Entry 4AEJ (X-ray diffraction, 2.21 A resolution); this record covers chains A and B of the 3 polymer chains in the assembly.

[Chain A (and B)]
Molecule: Collagen alpha-1(III) chain
Source organism: Homo sapiens
Notes: fragment: cpropeptide of procollagen iii, residues 1222-1466; chain B of this document is another copy of the same molecule, construct and numbering; everything in this record applies to it too
UniProtKB: P02461 (CO3A1_HUMAN); residues 1-245 here correspond to UniProt positions 1222-1466 (UniProt number = residue number + 1221)
Amino-acid sequence (256 residues; numbered -10 to 245; the number before each row is that of its first residue; numbers below 1 keep their minus sign (Glu-10 is residue -10)):
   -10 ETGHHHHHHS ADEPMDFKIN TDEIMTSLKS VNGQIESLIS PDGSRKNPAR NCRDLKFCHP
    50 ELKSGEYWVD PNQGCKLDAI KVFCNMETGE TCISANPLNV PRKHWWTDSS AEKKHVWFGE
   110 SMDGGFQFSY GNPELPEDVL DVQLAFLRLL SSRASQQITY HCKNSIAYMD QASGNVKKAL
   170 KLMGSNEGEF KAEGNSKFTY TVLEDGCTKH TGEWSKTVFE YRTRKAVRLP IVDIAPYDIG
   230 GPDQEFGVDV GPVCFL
Unresolved in the structure: -10 to 28, 98-101 (chain B: -10 to 27)
Disulfides: Cys41-Cys73, Cys81-Cys243, Cys151-Cys196
Modified positions: Mse4, Mse14 (selenomethionine); Mse75, Mse111, Mse158, Mse172 (selenomethionine; parent Met)
Construct notes: expression tag (-10 to 0); variant Gln132 (His1353 in P02461); engineered mutation Gln146 (Asn1367 in P02461)
Bound ions: Ca2+: Asp59, Asn61, Gln62, Cys64, Asp67
Curated features (UniProtKB/Swiss-Prot):
  - binding site (Ca(2+)): Asp59, Asn61, Gln62, Cys64, Asp67

[Interface between chain A and chain B]
Disulfides between the chains: Cys64(A)-Cys47(B)
Pairs across the interface (24; chain A residue first):
  Asn61(A) - Arg39(B)  hydrogen bond (backbone-side chain)
  Gly63(A) - Asp43(B)
  Gly63(A) - Gln62(B)
  Cys64(A) - Asp43(B)  hydrogen bond (backbone-side chain)
  Cys64(A) - Cys47(B)  disulfide
  Leu66(A) - Phe46(B)  hydrophobic
  Leu66(A) - Cys47(B)  hydrophobic
  Leu124(A) - Phe46(B)  hydrophobic
  Pro125(A) - Arg42(B)
  Glu126(A) - Arg213(B)  salt bridge
  Asp127(A) - Arg42(B)  salt bridge
  Asp127(A) - Ser141(B)
  Asp127(A) - Leu245(B)
  Val128(A) - Arg42(B)
  Asp130(A) - Ser141(B)
  Asp130(A) - Arg213(B)  salt bridge
  Val131(A) - Leu139(B)
  Val131(A) - Ser141(B)
  Ala134(A) - Leu139(B)
  Phe135(A) - Arg39(B)
  Phe135(A) - Leu139(B)  hydrophobic
  Leu138(A) - Leu138(B)  hydrophobic
  Leu138(A) - Leu139(B)  hydrophobic
  Asn175(A) - Lys214(B)
Other interface residues (no listed pair), chain A (18 interface residues in all): Gln62, Asp67, Leu139
Other interface residues (no listed pair), chain B (15 interface residues in all): Ser29, Ser140, Arg142
Interface features reported in the paper:
  - residue pairs: Cys64(A)-Cys47(B) (covalent link)

[Overview]
18 residues of chain A and 15 residues of chain B are in contact; the contacts include 1 disulfide bond, 2
hydrogen bonds and 3 salt bridges. Polar contacts include Glu126(A)-Arg213(B), Asp127(A)-Arg42(B) and
Asp130(A)-Arg213(B). The authors report a contact between Cys64(A) and Cys47(B).
Both chains are Collagen alpha-1(III) chain (Homo sapiens). Entry 4AEJ (Crystal structure of Human fibrillar
procollagen type III C- propeptide trimer) was determined by X-ray diffraction, deposited together with 4AE2
and 4AK3.
